Entry 7B1B (electron microscopy, 4.23 A resolution (low resolution: residue-level contacts below are approximate; hydrogen-bond / salt-bridge calls are withheld)); this record covers chains A and B of the 4 polymer chains in the assembly.

== Chain A (and B) ==
Molecule: Toll-like receptor
Source organism: Aedes aegypti
Notes: chain B of this document is another copy of the same molecule, construct and numbering; everything in this record applies to it too
UniProtKB: A0A6I8TEX2 (A0A6I8TEX2_AEDAE); residue numbers follow UniProt; this construct covers 28-789
Sequence (768 residues; numbered 28 to 795; the number before each row is that of its first residue):
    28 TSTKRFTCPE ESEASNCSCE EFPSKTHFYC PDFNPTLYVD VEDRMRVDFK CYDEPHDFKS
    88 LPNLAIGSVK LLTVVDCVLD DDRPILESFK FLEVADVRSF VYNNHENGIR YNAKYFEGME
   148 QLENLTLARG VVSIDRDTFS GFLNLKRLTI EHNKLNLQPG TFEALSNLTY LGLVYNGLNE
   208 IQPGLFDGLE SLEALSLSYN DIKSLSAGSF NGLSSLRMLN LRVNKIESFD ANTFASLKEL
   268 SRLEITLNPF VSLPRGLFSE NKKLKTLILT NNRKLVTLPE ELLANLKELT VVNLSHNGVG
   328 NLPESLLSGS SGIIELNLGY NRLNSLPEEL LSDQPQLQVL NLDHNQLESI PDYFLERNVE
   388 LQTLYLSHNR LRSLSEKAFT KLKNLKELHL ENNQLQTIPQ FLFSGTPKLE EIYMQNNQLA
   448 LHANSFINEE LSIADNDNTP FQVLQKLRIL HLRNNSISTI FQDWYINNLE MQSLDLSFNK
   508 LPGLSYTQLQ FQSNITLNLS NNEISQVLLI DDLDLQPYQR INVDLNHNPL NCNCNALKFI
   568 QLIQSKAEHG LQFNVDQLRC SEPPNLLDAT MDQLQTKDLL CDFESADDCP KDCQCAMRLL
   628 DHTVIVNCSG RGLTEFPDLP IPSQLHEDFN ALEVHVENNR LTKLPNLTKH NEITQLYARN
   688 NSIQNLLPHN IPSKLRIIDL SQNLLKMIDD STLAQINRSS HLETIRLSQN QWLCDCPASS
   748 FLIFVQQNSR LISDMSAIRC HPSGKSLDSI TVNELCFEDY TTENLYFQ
Disordered / not traced: 28-30, 785-795 (chain B: 28-31, 784-795)
Construct notes: expression tag (790-795)
Disulfide bonds: Cys-35/Cys-46, Cys-44/Cys-57, Cys-78/Cys-104, Cys-559/Cys-587, Cys-561/Cys-608, Cys-616/Cys-622, Cys-620/Cys-635, Cys-741/Cys-767, Cys-743/Cys-783
Covalently attached groups: N-acetylglucosamine (NAG) linked to Asn-151, Asn-194, Asn-481, Asn-521, Asn-634, Asn-687
From the paper describing this entry:
  - post-translational modification sites: Asn-521

== Chain A / chain B interface ==
Residue-residue contacts (4; chain A residue first):
  Pro-50(A) with Ser-431(B)
  Ser-51(A) with Ser-431(B)
  Asp-70(A) with Lys-408(B)
  Asp-775(A) with Val-779(B)
Also at the interface, not in a pair above, chain A (7 interface residues in all): Arg-32, Ile-750, Leu-774
Also at the interface, not in a pair above, chain B (7 interface residues in all): Tyr-380, Glu-403, Phe-428, Thr-778

== Overview ==
The chain A/chain B interface involves 7 residues from each chain. Covalently linked N-acetylglucosamine: at
Asn-151(A), Asn-194(A), Asn-481(A), Asn-521(A), Asn-634(A) and Asn-687(A). The paper reports a modification
site at Asn-521(A).
Both chains are Toll-like receptor (Aedes aegypti). Entry 7B1B (Cryo-EM of Aedes Aegypti Toll5A dimer bound to
Spz1C) was determined by electron microscopy together with 7B1C and 7B1D from the same study.
